PDB entry 1H4M | X-ray diffraction, 2.10 A resolution | chain X

[Chain X]
Molecule: Putative thiosulfate sulfurtransferase
Source organism: Azotobacter vinelandii
Notes: EC 2.8.1.1
UniProtKB: P52197 (THTR_AZOVI); residues 1-271 here = UniProt positions 1-271
Sequence (271 residues; numbered 1 to 271; the number before each row is that of its first residue):
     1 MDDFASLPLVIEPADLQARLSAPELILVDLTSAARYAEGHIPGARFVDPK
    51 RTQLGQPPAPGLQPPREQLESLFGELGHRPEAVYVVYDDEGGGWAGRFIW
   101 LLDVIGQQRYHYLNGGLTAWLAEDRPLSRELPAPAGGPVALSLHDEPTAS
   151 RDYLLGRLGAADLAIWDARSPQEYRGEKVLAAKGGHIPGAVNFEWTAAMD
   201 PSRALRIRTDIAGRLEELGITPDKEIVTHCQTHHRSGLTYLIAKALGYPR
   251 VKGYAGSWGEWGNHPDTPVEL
Swiss-Prot annotation at these positions:
  - active site: Cys230 (Cysteine persulfide intermediate)
  - binding site (substrate): Arg235

[Overview]
UniProt lists active-site residue Cys230 and substrate-binding residue Arg235.
Chain X is Putative thiosulfate sulfurtransferase (Azotobacter vinelandii); the structure, Sulfurtransferase
from Azotobacter vinelandii in complex with phosphate, was determined by X-ray diffraction (same publication
as 1H4K).
